PDB entry 7XJK | electron microscopy, 3.30 A resolution | chains B and F of the 6 polymer chains in the assembly

Chain B:
Protein: Guanine nucleotide-binding protein G(q)
Organism: Homo sapiens
Sequence (246 residues; numbered 1 to 246; the number before each row is that of its first residue):
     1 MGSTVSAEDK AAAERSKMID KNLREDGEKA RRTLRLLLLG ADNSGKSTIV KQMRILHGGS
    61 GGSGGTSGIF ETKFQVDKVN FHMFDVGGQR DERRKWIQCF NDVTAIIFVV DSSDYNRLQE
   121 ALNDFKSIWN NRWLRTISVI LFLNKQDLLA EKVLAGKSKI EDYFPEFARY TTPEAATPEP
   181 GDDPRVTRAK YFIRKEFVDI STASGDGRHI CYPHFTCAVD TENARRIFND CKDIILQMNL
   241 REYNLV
Disordered / not traced: 1-4, 55-67, 88-90

Chain F:
Protein: Galanin receptor type 2
Organism: Homo sapiens
Reference sequence: O43603 (GALR2_HUMAN); residue numbers follow UniProt; this construct covers 1-314
Sequence (332 residues; row label = number of the first residue in the row; numbers below 1 keep their minus sign (Asp-9 is residue -9)):
    -9 DYKDDDDKGS MNVSGCPGAG NASQAGGGGG WHPEAVIVPL LFALIFLVGT VGNTLVLAVL
    51 LRGGQAVSTT NLFILNLGVA DLCFILCCVP FQATIYTLDG WVFGSLLCKA VHFLIFLTMH
   111 ASSFTLAAVS LDRYLAIRYP LHSRELRTPR NALAAIGLIW GLSLLFSGPY LSYYQQSQLA
   171 NLTVCHPAWS APRRRAMDIC TFVFSYLLPV LVLGLTYART LRYLWRAVDP VAAGSGARRA
   231 KRKVTRMILI VAALFCLCWM PHHALILCVW FGQFPLTRAT YALRILSHLV SYANSCVNPI
   291 VYALVSKHFR KGFRTICAGL LGRAGSLEVL FQ
Disordered / not traced: -9 to 22, 217-223, 308-322
Disulfide bonds: Cys98-Cys175
Construct notes: expression tag (-9 to 0, 315-322); conflict Gln165 (Arg in O43603)
Swiss-Prot annotation at these positions:
  - glycosylation (N-linked (GlcNAc...) asparagine): Asn2, Asn11
From the paper describing this entry:
  - mutagenesis - Q263A: unchanged signaling with Galanin
  - conformationally variable residues: Phe264

Chain B / chain F interface:
Contacting residue pairs (35):
  Arg32(B) - Arg134(F)  hydrogen bond (backbone-side chain)
  Arg32(B) - Glu135(F)
  Leu34(B) - Leu131(F)  hydrophobic
  Leu34(B) - Arg134(F)
  Asp77(B) - His132(F)
  Val79(B) - His132(F)
  Val79(B) - Arg134(F)
  Phe228(B) - Leu131(F)  hydrophobic
  Lys232(B) - Pro130(F)
  Ile235(B) - Pro130(F)
  Ile235(B) - Leu131(F)  hydrophobic
  Leu236(B) - Ile127(F)
  Asn239(B) - Ala126(F)  hydrogen bond (side chain-backbone)
  Leu240(B) - Ile127(F)  hydrophobic
  Leu240(B) - Val234(F)  hydrophobic
  Glu242(B) - Thr60(F)
  Tyr243(B) - Thr60(F)
  Tyr243(B) - Asp122(F)  hydrogen bond
  Tyr243(B) - Arg123(F)  hydrogen bond (side chain-backbone)
  Tyr243(B) - Ala126(F)  hydrophobic
  Tyr243(B) - Arg137(F)  hydrogen bond
  Asn244(B) - Ile64(F)
  Asn244(B) - Met237(F)
  Asn244(B) - Tyr292(F)  hydrogen bond (side chain-backbone)
  Asn244(B) - Ala293(F)
  Asn244(B) - Ser296(F)  hydrogen bond
  Asn244(B) - Phe299(F)
  Leu245(B) - Lys233(F)
  Leu245(B) - Val234(F)  hydrophobic
  Leu245(B) - Met237(F)  hydrophobic
  Leu245(B) - Ile238(F)  hydrophobic
  Val246(B) - Ala230(F)
  Val246(B) - Lys233(F)
  Val246(B) - Val234(F)  hydrophobic
  Val246(B) - Ser296(F)
Interface residues without a listed pair, chain B (17 interface residues in all): Gln237, Arg241
Interface residues without a listed pair, chain F (25 interface residues in all): Tyr213, Leu214, Lys297, His298
The authors on this interface:
  - pairs named by the authors: Leu34(B)-Leu131(F) (hydrophobic contact), Val79(B)-Leu131(F) (hydrophobic contact), Phe228(B)-Leu131(F) (hydrophobic contact), Lys232(B)-Leu131(F) (hydrophobic contact), Ile235(B)-Leu131(F) (hydrophobic contact)

Summary:
Chain B and chain F form an interface of 17 and 25 residues respectively; the contacts include 7 hydrogen
bonds. Polar pairs include Arg32(B)-Arg134(F), Asn239(B)-Ala126(F) and Tyr243(B)-Asp122(F). The paper
describes hydrophobic contacts between Leu34(B) and Leu131(F), Val79(B) and Leu131(F) and Phe228(B) and
Leu131(F) among others. The paper reports that Q263A of chain F leaves signaling with Galanin unchanged;
conformational variability at Phe264(F).
Here chain B is Guanine nucleotide-binding protein G(q) and chain F is Galanin receptor type 2, both from Homo
sapiens. Entry 7XJK (Cryo-EM structure of the galanin-bound GALR2-miniGq complex) was determined by electron
microscopy (same publication as 7XJJ and 7XJL).
